Entry 3V79 (X-ray diffraction, 3.85 A resolution); this record covers chains C and X of the 6 polymer chains in the assembly.

# Chain C
Protein: Recombining binding protein suppressor of hairless
From: Homo sapiens
UniProtKB: Q06330 (SUH_HUMAN); residues 9-435 here correspond to UniProt positions 23-449 (UniProt number = residue number + 14)
Sequence (434 residues; numbered 8 to 441; the number before each row is that of its first residue):
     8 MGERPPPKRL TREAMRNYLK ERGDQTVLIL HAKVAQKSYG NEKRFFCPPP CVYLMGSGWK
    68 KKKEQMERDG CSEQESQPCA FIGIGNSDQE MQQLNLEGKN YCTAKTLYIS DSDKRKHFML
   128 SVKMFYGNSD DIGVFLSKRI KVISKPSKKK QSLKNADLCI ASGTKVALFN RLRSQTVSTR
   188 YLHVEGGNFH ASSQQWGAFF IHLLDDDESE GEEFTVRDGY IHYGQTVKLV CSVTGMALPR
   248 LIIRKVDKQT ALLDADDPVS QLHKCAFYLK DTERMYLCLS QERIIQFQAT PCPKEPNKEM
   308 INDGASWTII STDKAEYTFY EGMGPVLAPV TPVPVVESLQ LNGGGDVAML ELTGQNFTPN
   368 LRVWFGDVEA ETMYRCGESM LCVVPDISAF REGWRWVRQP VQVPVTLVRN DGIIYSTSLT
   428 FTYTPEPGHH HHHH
Not modelled in the structure: 8-10, 435-441
Differences from the reference sequence: expression tag (8, 436-441)
Reported in the primary citation:
  - mutagenesis - Q293L: increased binding to RAM (citing earlier work)
  - mutagenesis - Q293L: decreased binding to EBNA2 peptide (citing earlier work)

# Chain X
Molecule: 18-nt DNA strand
Sequence (18 nucleotides; numbered 0 to 17; the number before each row is that of its first residue; numbering starts at 0):
     0 GTTACTGTGG GAAAGAAA

# How chain C and chain X interact
Contacting residue pairs - 16 pairs, chain C then chain X:
  Lys50(C) - DG6(X)  sugar contact
  Arg51(C) - DT7(X)  base contact
  Arg51(C) - DG8(X)  hydrogen bond to the base
  Phe52(C) - DG6(X)  sugar contact
  Phe52(C) - DT7(X)  phosphate contact
  Lys152(C) - DG10(X)  hydrogen bond to the base
  Lys152(C) - DA11(X)  base contact
  Arg178(C) - DT7(X)  salt bridge to the phosphate
  Arg178(C) - DG8(X)  salt bridge to the phosphate
  Ser181(C) - DG6(X)  base contact
  Ser181(C) - DT7(X)  sugar contact
  Ser181(C) - DG8(X)  sugar contact
  Gln182(C) - DG6(X)  hydrogen bond to the base
  Thr183(C) - DG6(X)  hydrogen bond to the phosphate
  Thr183(C) - DT7(X)  hydrogen bond to the phosphate
  Lys271(C) - DG9(X)  salt bridge to the phosphate

# In short
9 residues of chain C and 6 residues of chain X are in contact, with 5 hydrogen bonds and 3 salt bridges.
Polar contacts include Arg51(C)-DG8(X), Lys152(C)-DG10(X) and Gln182(C)-DG6(X). The paper reports that Q293L
of chain C increases binding to RAM; Q293L of chain C reduces binding to EBNA2 peptide.
Chain C is Recombining binding protein suppressor of hairless (Homo sapiens) and chain X is an 18-nt DNA
strand; the structure, Structure of human Notch1 transcription complex including CSL, RAM, ANK, and MAML-1 on
HES-1 promoter DNA ..., was determined by X-ray diffraction.
